8TB9 - chains A and T of the 17 polymer chains in the assembly; structure by electron microscopy, 4.00 A resolution.

Chain A:
Molecule: Histone H1.0
Organism: Homo sapiens
Reference sequence: P07305 (H10_HUMAN); residues 0-193 here correspond to UniProt positions 1-194 (UniProt number = residue number + 1)
Sequence (197 residues; each row starts with the number of its first residue; numbers below 1 keep their minus sign (Gly-3 is residue -3)):
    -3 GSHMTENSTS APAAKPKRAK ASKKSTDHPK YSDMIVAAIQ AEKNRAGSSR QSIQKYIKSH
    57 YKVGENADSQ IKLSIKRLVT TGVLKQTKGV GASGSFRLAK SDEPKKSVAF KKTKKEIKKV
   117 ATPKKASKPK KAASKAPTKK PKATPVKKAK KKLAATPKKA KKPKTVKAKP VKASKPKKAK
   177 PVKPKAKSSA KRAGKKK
Unresolved in the structure: -3 to 22, 97-193
Differences from the reference sequence: expression tag (-3 to -1)
Curated features (UniProtKB/Swiss-Prot):
  - modified residue: Met0 (N-acetylmethionine), Thr1 (N-acetylthreonine), Asn3 (Deamidated asparagine), Arg41 (Citrulline), Ser103 (ADP-ribosylserine)

Chain T:
Molecule: 215-nt DNA strand
Sequence (215 nucleotides; numbered 6 to 220; the number before each row is that of its first residue):
     6 GACTGTGTGC CCGTCAGACG CTGCGCCGCC GGCGGCCGGA GAATCCCGGT GCCGAGGCCG
    66 CCCTATTGGT CGTAGACAGC CCCAGCACCG CCTAAACGCA CGTACGCGCC GTCCCCCGCG
   126 TTTTAACCGC CAAGGGGATT ACCCCCCAGT CCCCAGGCAC GTGCCAGATA TATACATCCC
   186 GTACGCACGC ACATCATTCG ATCGGAGCTC CCGAT
Unresolved in the structure: 6-14, 208-220

Interface between chain A and chain T:
Contacting residue pairs (23; chain A residue first):
  His24(A) with DG194(T), salt bridge to the phosphate
  Lys26(A) with DC195(T), base contact; DA196(T), base contact
  Tyr27(A) with DC193(T), phosphate contact; DG194(T), hydrogen bond to the phosphate
  Ser45(A) with DG116(T), hydrogen bond to the phosphate; DT117(T), phosphate contact
  Gln47(A) with DG116(T), hydrogen bond to the sugar; DT117(T), phosphate contact
  Lys51(A) with DT117(T), sugar contact; DC118(T), salt bridge to the phosphate
  Gly60(A) with DC193(T), phosphate contact
  Glu61(A) with DA192(T), sugar contact
  Asn62(A) with DC193(T), sugar contact
  Gln66(A) with DC193(T), phosphate contact; DG194(T), sugar contact
  Arg73(A) with DC195(T), salt bridge to the phosphate
  Lys84(A) with DC115(T), salt bridge to the phosphate; DG116(T), salt bridge to the phosphate
  Gly85(A) with DC115(T), hydrogen bond to the phosphate
  Ser89(A) with DC115(T), sugar contact
  Gly90(A) with DC115(T), sugar contact
  Ser91(A) with DG116(T), hydrogen bond to the phosphate
Interface residues without a listed pair, chain A (17 interface residues in all): Ser48
Interface residues without a listed pair, chain T (10 interface residues in all): DC114

In short:
Chain A and chain T form an interface of 17 and 10 residues respectively, with 5 hydrogen bonds and 5 salt
bridges. Polar pairs include Gln47(A)-DG116(T), Tyr27(A)-DG194(T) and Ser45(A)-DG116(T).
Here chain A is Histone H1.0 (Homo sapiens) and chain T is a 215-nt DNA strand. Entry 8TB9 (PRC2-J119-450
monomer bound to H1-nucleosome) was determined by electron microscopy, deposited together with 8T9G and 8TAS.
